2HLN - chains E and F of the 4 polymer chains in the assembly; structure by X-ray diffraction, 2.20 A resolution.

[Chain E (and F)]
Protein: L-asparaginase
Source organism: Pectobacterium atrosepticum
Notes: EC 3.5.1.1; chain F of this document is another copy of the same molecule, construct and numbering; everything in this record applies to it too
UniProt: Q7WWK9 (Q7WWK9_ERWCT); residues 1-327 here correspond to UniProt positions 23-349 (UniProt number = residue number + 22)
Sequence (327 residues; each row starts with the number of its first residue):
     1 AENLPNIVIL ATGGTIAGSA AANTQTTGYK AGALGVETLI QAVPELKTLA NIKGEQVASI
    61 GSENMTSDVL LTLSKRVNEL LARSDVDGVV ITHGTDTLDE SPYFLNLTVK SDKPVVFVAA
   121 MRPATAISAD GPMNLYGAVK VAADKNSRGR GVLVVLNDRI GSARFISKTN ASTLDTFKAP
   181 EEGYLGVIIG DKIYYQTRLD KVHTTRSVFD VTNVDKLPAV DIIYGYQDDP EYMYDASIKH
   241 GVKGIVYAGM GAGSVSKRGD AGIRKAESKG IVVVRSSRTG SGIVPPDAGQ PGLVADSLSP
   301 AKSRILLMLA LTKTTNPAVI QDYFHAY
Not modelled in the structure: 1-2, 18-34
Small-molecule neighbours: glutamic acid (GLU): Gly14, Thr15, Gly61, Ser62, Glu63, Gly94, Thr95, Asp96, Ala120

[Interface between chain E and chain F]
Pairs across the interface (31; chain E residue first):
  Glu45(E) - Ile127(F)
  Arg122(E) - Met133(F)
  Arg122(E) - Asp158(F)  salt bridge
  Ile127(E) - Glu45(F)
  Ile127(E) - Pro132(F)  hydrophobic
  Ile127(E) - Met133(F)
  Ser128(E) - Ala129(F)  hydrogen bond (side chain-backbone)
  Ser128(E) - Asp130(F)
  Ser128(E) - Pro132(F)
  Ser128(E) - Met133(F)  hydrogen bond (side chain-backbone)
  Ala129(E) - Ser128(F)  hydrogen bond (backbone-side chain)
  Asp130(E) - Ser128(F)
  Pro132(E) - Ile127(F)  hydrophobic
  Pro132(E) - Ser128(F)
  Met133(E) - Arg122(F)
  Met133(E) - Ile127(F)
  Met133(E) - Ser128(F)  hydrogen bond (backbone-side chain)
  Asn157(E) - Leu174(F)
  Asn157(E) - Asp175(F)  hydrogen bond
  Asp158(E) - Arg122(F)  salt bridge
  Arg159(E) - Thr173(F)
  Arg159(E) - Asp175(F)  salt bridge
  Ser172(E) - Ile189(F)
  Thr173(E) - Arg159(F)
  Leu174(E) - Asn157(F)
  Asp175(E) - Asn157(F)  hydrogen bond
  Asp175(E) - Arg159(F)  salt bridge
  Asp175(E) - Asp175(F)
  Asp175(E) - Lys178(F)  salt bridge
  Lys178(E) - Asp175(F)  salt bridge
  Ile189(E) - Ser172(F)
Also at the interface, not in a pair above, chain E (20 interface residues in all): Gly131, Tyr136, Asn170
Also at the interface, not in a pair above, chain F (20 interface residues in all): Gly131, Tyr136, Asn170

[Overview]
Chain E and chain F each contribute 20 residues to their interface; the contacts include 6 hydrogen bonds and
6 salt bridges. Polar contacts include Arg122(E)-Asp158(F), Arg159(E)-Asp175(F) and Asp175(E)-Lys178(F).
Ligands of chain E: glutamic acid.
Both chains are L-asparaginase (Pectobacterium atrosepticum). Entry 2HLN (L-asparaginase from Erwinia
carotovora in complex with glutamic acid) was determined by X-ray diffraction, deposited together with 2GVN.
